5UHB - chains D and G of the 8 polymer chains in the assembly; structure by X-ray diffraction, 4.29 A resolution (low resolution: residue-level contacts below are approximate; hydrogen-bond / salt-bridge calls are withheld).

Chain D:
Protein: DNA-directed RNA polymerase subunit beta'
Organism: Mycobacterium tuberculosis (strain ATCC 25618 / H37Rv)
Notes: EC 2.7.7.6
Reference sequence: P9WGY7 (RPOC_MYCTU); numbering as in UniProt (aligned over 1-1316)
Amino-acid sequence (1316 residues; numbered 1 to 1316; the number before each row is that of its first residue):
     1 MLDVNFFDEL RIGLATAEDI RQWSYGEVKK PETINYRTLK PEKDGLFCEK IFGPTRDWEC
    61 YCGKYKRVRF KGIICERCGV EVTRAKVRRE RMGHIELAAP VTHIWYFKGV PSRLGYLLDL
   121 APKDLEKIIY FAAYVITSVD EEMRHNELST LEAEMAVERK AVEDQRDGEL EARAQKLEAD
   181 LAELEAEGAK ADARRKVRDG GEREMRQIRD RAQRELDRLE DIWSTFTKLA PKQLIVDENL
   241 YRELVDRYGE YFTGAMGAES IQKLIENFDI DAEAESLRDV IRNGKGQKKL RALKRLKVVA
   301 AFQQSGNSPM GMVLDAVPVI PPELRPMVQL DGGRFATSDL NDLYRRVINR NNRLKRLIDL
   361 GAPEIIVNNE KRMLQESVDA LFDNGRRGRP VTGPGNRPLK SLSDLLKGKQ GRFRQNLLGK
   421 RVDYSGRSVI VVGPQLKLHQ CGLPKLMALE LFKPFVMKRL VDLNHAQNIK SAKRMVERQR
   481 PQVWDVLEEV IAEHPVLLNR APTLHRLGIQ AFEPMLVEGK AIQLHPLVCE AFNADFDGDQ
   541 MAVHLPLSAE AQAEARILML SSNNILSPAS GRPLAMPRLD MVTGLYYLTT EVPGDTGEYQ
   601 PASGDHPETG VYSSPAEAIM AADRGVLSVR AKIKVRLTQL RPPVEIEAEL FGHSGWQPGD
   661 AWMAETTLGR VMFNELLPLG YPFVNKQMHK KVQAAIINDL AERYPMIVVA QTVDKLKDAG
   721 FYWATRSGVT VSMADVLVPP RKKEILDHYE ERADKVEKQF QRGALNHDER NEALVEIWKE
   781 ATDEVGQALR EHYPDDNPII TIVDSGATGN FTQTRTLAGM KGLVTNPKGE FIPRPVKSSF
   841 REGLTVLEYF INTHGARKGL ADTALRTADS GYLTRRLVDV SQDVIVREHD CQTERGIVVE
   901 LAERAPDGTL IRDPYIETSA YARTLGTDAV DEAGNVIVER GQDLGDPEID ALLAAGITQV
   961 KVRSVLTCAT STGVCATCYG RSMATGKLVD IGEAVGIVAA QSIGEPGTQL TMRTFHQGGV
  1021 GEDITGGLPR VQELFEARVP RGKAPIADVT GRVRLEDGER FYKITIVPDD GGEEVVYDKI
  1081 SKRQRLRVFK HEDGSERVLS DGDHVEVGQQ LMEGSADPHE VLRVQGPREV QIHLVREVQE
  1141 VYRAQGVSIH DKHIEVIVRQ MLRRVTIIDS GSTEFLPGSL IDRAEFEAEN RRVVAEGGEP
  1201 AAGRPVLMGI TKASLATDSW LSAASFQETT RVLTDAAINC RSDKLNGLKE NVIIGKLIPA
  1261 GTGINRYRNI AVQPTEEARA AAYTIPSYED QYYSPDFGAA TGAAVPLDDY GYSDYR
Not modelled in the structure: 1-2, 1012-1025, 1282-1316
Bound ions: Zn2+ site 1: Cys60, Cys62, Cys75, Cys78; Mg2+: Asp535, Asp537, Asp539; Zn2+ site 2: Cys891, Cys968, Cys975, Cys978
Swiss-Prot annotation at these positions:
  - binding site (Zn(2+)): Cys60, Cys62, Cys75, Cys78, Cys891, Cys968, Cys975, Cys978
  - binding site (Mg(2+)): Asp535, Asp537, Asp539

Chain G:
Molecule: 16-nt DNA strand
Sequence (16 nucleotides; row label = number of the first residue in the row):
     5 CATCCGTGAG TCGAGG
Not modelled in the structure: 17-20

How chain D and chain G interact:
Pairs across the interface - 20 pairs, chain D then chain G:
  Lys108(D) with DG10(G)
  Arg386(D) with DT11(G)
  Lys409(D) with DG14(G); DT15(G)
  Arg414(D) with DA13(G)
  Arg427(D) with DC16(G)
  Ala501(D) with DT15(G); DC16(G)
  Pro502(D) with DG14(G); DT15(G)
  Thr867(D) with DG14(G)
  Ala868(D) with DA13(G); DG14(G)
  Gly871(D) with DG14(G)
  Tyr872(D) with DG12(G); DA13(G); DG14(G)
  Gln1227(D) with DG12(G)
  Glu1228(D) with DG12(G)
  Thr1230(D) with DT11(G)
Interface residues without a listed pair, chain D (18 interface residues in all): Val110, Lys407, Ala864, Arg875

Overview:
The interface between chain D and chain G involves 18 residues on one side and 7 on the other. The Zn2+ site 1
is built by Cys60(D), Cys62(D), Cys75(D) and Cys78(D). UniProt lists 8 Zn2+-binding residues and 3
Mg2+-binding residues on chain D.
Chain D is DNA-directed RNA polymerase subunit beta' (Mycobacterium tuberculosis (strain ATCC 25618 / H37Rv))
and chain G is a 16-nt DNA strand; the structure, Crystal structure of Mycobacterium tuberculosis
transcription initiation complex in complex with Rifampin, was determined by X-ray diffraction, deposited
together with 5UH5, 5UH6, 5UH8, 5UH9, 5UHA, 5UHC and 4 further entries.
